6WNK - chains G and H of the 28 polymer chains in the assembly; structure by X-ray diffraction, 2.28 A resolution.

Chain G:
Molecule: Proteasome subunit alpha
From: Mycobacterium tuberculosis
Notes: EC 3.4.25.1
Reference sequence: A5U4D5 (PSA_MYCTA); residues 10-248 here = UniProt positions 10-248
Chain sequence (240 residues; row label = number of the first residue in the row):
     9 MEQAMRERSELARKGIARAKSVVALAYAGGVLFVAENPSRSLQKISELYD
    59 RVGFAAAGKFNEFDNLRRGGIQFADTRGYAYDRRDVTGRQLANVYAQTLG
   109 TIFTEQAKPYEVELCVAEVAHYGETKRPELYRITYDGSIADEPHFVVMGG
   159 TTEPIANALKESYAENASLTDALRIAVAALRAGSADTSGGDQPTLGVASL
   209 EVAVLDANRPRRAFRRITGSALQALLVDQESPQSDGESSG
Disordered / not traced: 193-200, 237-248
Differences from the reference sequence: initiating methionine (9)

Chain H:
Molecule: Proteasome subunit beta
From: Mycobacterium tuberculosis
Notes: EC 3.4.25.1
Reference sequence: A5U4D6 (PSB_MYCTA); residues 1-234 here correspond to UniProt positions 58-291 (UniProt number = residue number + 57)
Chain sequence (240 residues; each row starts with the number of its first residue):
     1 TTIVALKYPGGVVMAGDRRSTQGNMISGRDVRKVYITDDYTATGIAGTAA
    51 VAVEFARLYAVELEHYEKLEGVPLTFAGKINRLAIMVRGNLAAAMQGLLA
   101 LPLLAGYDIHASDPQSAGRIVSFDAAGGWNIEEEGYQAVGSGSLFAKSSM
   151 KKLYSQVTDGDSGLRVAVEALYDAADDDSATGGPDLVRGIFPTAVIIDAD
   201 GAVDVPESRIAELARAIIESRSGADTFGSDGGEKHHHHHH
Disordered / not traced: 225-240
Differences from the reference sequence: expression tag (235-240)
Ligand contacts:
  - U5Y ((12S,15S)-N-[(2-fluorophenyl)methyl]-10,13-dioxo-12-{2-oxo-2-[(2R)-2-phenylpyrrolidin-1-yl]ethyl}-2-oxa-11,14-diazatricyclo[15.2.2.1~3,7~]docosa-1(19),3(22),4,6,17,20-hexaene-15-carboxamide), molecule 1: Thr1, Arg19, Ser20, Thr21, Gln22, Ser27, Val31, Lys33, Ile45, Ala46, Gly47, Thr48, Ala49, Ala52, Val53, Gly97
  - U5Y, molecule 2: Ser122, Phe123, Asp124, Ala126, Gly128, Trp129, Asn130
Swiss-Prot annotation at these positions:
  - active site: Thr1 (Nucleophile)
From the paper describing this entry:
  - binding site for U5Y: Thr21, Gln22, Ser27, Gly47, Ala49, Ala50, Asp124, Ala180
  - specificity-determining residues: Gln22
  - catalytic residues: Thr1
  - binding site for citric acid: Thr1

How chain G and chain H interact:
Contacting residue pairs - 23 pairs, chain G then chain H:
  Arg85(G) - Tyr66(H)
  Arg85(G) - Glu70(H)  salt bridge
  Tyr87(G) - Asn81(H)  hydrogen bond (backbone-side chain)
  Ala88(G) - Asn81(H)  hydrogen bond (backbone-side chain)
  Ala88(G) - Arg82(H)  hydrogen bond (backbone-side chain)
  Ala88(G) - Ile85(H)
  Tyr89(G) - Tyr66(H)  hydrophobic
  Tyr89(G) - Leu74(H)  hydrophobic
  Tyr89(G) - Gly78(H)
  Tyr89(G) - Asn81(H)  hydrogen bond (backbone-side chain)
  Tyr89(G) - Arg82(H)
  Asp90(G) - Thr75(H)
  Asp90(G) - Ala77(H)
  Asp90(G) - Gly78(H)
  Arg92(G) - Thr75(H)
  Asp93(G) - Tyr66(H)
  Asp93(G) - Leu74(H)
  Asp93(G) - Thr75(H)  hydrogen bond (side chain-backbone)
  Asp93(G) - Gly78(H)
  Arg97(G) - Glu70(H)
  Arg97(G) - Val72(H)
  Gln98(G) - Tyr66(H)  hydrogen bond
  Gln98(G) - Glu70(H)  hydrogen bond
Also at the interface, not in a pair above, chain H (11 interface residues in all): Pro73

Summary:
The interface between chain G and chain H involves 9 residues on one side and 11 on the other, with 7 hydrogen
bonds and 1 salt bridge. Polar contacts include Arg85(G)-Glu70(H), Tyr87(G)-Asn81(H) and Ala88(G)-Asn81(H).
From the paper: the catalytic residue Thr1(H); a binding site for U5Y at Thr21(H), Gln22(H) and Ser27(H) among
others.
Here chain G is Proteasome subunit alpha and chain H is Proteasome subunit beta, both from Mycobacterium
tuberculosis. Entry 6WNK (Macrocyclic peptides TDI5575 that selectively inhibit the Mycobacterium tuberculosis
proteasome) was determined by X-ray diffraction.
